Entry 7Z2H (electron microscopy, 3.58 A resolution); this record covers chains A and E of the 3 polymer chains in the assembly.

[Chain A]
Molecule: Reverse transcriptase/ribonuclease H
Organism: Human immunodeficiency virus type 1 BH10
Notes: EC 2.7.7.49, 2.7.7.7, 3.1.26.13, 3.1.13.2
Reference sequence: P03366 (POL_HV1B1); residues 1-554 here correspond to UniProt positions 600-1153 (UniProt number = residue number + 599)
Sequence (556 residues; each row starts with the number of its first residue; numbers below 1 keep their minus sign (Met-1 is residue -1)):
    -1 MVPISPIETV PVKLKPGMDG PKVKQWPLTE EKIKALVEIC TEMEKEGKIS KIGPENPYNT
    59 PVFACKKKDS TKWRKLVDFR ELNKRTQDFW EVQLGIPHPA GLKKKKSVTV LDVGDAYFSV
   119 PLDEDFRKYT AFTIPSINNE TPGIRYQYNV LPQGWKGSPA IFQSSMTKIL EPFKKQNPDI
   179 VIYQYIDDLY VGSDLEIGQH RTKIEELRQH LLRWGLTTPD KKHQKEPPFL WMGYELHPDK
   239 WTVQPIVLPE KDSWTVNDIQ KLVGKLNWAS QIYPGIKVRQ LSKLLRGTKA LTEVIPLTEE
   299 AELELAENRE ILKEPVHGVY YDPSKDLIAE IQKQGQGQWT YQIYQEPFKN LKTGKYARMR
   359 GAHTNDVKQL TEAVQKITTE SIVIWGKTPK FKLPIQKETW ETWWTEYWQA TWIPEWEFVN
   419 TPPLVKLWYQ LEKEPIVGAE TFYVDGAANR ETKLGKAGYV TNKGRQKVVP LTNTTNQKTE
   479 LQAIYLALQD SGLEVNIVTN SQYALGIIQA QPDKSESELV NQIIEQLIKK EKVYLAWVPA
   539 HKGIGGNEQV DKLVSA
Disordered / not traced: -1 to 2, 29-32, 65-72, 134-141, 287-288, 450-451, 553-554
Sequence notes: initiating methionine (-1); expression tag (0); conflict Cys63 (Ile662 in P03366), Ser280 (Cys879 in P03366), Asn498 (Asp1097 in P03366); engineered mutation Ile184 (Met783 in P03366)
Residues lining bound ligands: Doravirine (2KW; 3-chloro-5-({1-[(4-methyl-5-oxo-4,5-dihydro-1H-1,2,4-triazol-3-yl)methyl]-2-oxo-4-(trifluoromethyl)-1,2-dihydropyridin-3-yl}oxy)benzonitrile): Pro95, Leu100, Lys101, Lys103, Lys104, Val106, Val179, Tyr181, Tyr188, Val189, Gly190, Pro225, Phe227, Leu228, Trp229, Leu234, His235, Pro236, Tyr318
Curated features (UniProtKB/Swiss-Prot):
  - region: Phe227 to His235 (RT 'primer grip')
  - motif: Trp398 to Trp414 (Tryptophan repeat motif)
  - binding site (Mg(2+)): Asp110, Asp185, Asp186, Asp443, Glu478, Asp549
  - site: Trp401 (Essential for RT p66/p51 heterodimerization), Trp414 (Essential for RT p66/p51 heterodimerization), Phe440, Tyr441 (Cleavage)
Reported in the primary citation:
  - binding site for Doravirine: Tyr181

[Chain E]
Molecule: 38-nt DNA strand
Sequence (38 nucleotides; each row starts with the number of its first residue; numbers below 1 keep their minus sign (DT-4 is residue -4)):
    -4 TAATACCCCC CCTTCGGTGC TTTGCACCGA AGGGGGGG
Disordered / not traced: -4 to -3
Modified positions: OMC (o2'-methylycytidine-5'-monophosphate) at position 2; OMC (o2'-methylycytidine-5'-monophosphate) at position 4

[Interface between chain A and chain E]
Residue-residue contacts (56; chain A residue first):
  Phe61(A) - DA-2(E)  base contact
  Cys63(A) - DA-2(E)  hydrogen bond to the base
  Leu74(A) - DA-2(E)  base contact
  Leu74(A) - DT-1(E)  base contact
  Leu74(A) - DA0(E)  base contact
  Arg78(A) - DC1(E)  phosphate contact
  Asn81(A) - DC1(E)  hydrogen bond to the phosphate
  Leu92(A) - DC3(E)  phosphate contact
  Leu92(A) - OMC_4(E)  phosphate contact
  Gly93(A) - DC3(E)  hydrogen bond to the phosphate
  Gly93(A) - OMC_4(E)  sugar contact
  Ile94(A) - DC3(E)  base contact
  Ile94(A) - OMC_4(E)  base contact
  Ile94(A) - DG31(E)  base contact
  Tyr183(A) - DC3(E)  base contact
  Ile184(A) - DG33(E)  phosphate contact
  Asp185(A) - DG33(E)  phosphate contact
  Trp229(A) - DG32(E)  phosphate contact
  Met230(A) - DG31(E)  phosphate contact
  Met230(A) - DG32(E)  sugar contact
  Gly231(A) - DG31(E)  hydrogen bond to the phosphate
  Gly231(A) - DG32(E)  hydrogen bond to the phosphate
  Gln242(A) - DG32(E)  hydrogen bond to the phosphate
  Asn255(A) - DG28(E)  phosphate contact
  Asn255(A) - DG29(E)  phosphate contact
  Gln258(A) - DG28(E)  sugar contact
  Gln258(A) - DG29(E)  sugar contact
  Lys259(A) - DG29(E)  salt bridge to the phosphate
  Lys259(A) - DG30(E)  phosphate contact
  Gly262(A) - DG29(E)  sugar contact
  Gly262(A) - DG30(E)  sugar contact
  Lys263(A) - DG30(E)  phosphate contact
  Asn265(A) - DC6(E)  sugar contact
  Trp266(A) - DG31(E)  sugar contact
  Arg277(A) - DT8(E)  salt bridge to the phosphate
  Ser280(A) - DT8(E)  hydrogen bond to the phosphate
  Leu283(A) - DT9(E)  phosphate contact
  Arg284(A) - DT8(E)  salt bridge to the phosphate
  Arg284(A) - DT9(E)  salt bridge to the phosphate
  Lys353(A) - DC6(E)  hydrogen bond to the phosphate
  Lys353(A) - DC7(E)  salt bridge to the phosphate
  Ala355(A) - DC7(E)  phosphate contact
  Arg358(A) - DC23(E)  salt bridge to the phosphate
  Gly359(A) - DC22(E)  phosphate contact
  Ala360(A) - DC22(E)  hydrogen bond to the phosphate
  His361(A) - DA21(E)  phosphate contact
  Lys374(A) - DC6(E)  salt bridge to the phosphate
  Glu378(A) - DC5(E)  phosphate contact
  Arg448(A) - DT18(E)  hydrogen bond to the phosphate
  Arg448(A) - DG19(E)  salt bridge to the phosphate
  Thr473(A) - DG19(E)  hydrogen bond to the phosphate
  Gln475(A) - DG19(E)  hydrogen bond to the phosphate
  Gln475(A) - DC20(E)  phosphate contact
  Lys476(A) - DC20(E)  phosphate contact
  Tyr501(A) - DC20(E)  hydrogen bond to the phosphate
  Tyr501(A) - DA21(E)  hydrogen bond to the phosphate
Also at the interface, not in a pair above, chain A (46 interface residues in all): Gln91, Lys154, Thr286, Leu289, Arg356, Val381, Ile505
Also at the interface, not in a pair above, chain E (24 interface residues in all): OMC_2

[Overview]
46 residues of chain A face 24 of chain E across their interface; the contacts include 14 hydrogen bonds and 8
salt bridges. Polar contacts include Cys63(A)-DA-2(E), Asn81(A)-DC1(E) and Gly93(A)-DC3(E). Chain A binds
Doravirine. From UniProt: 6 Mg2+-binding residues on chain A. From the paper: a binding site for Doravirine at
Tyr181(A).
Chain A is Reverse transcriptase/ribonuclease H (Human immunodeficiency virus type 1 BH10) and chain E is a
38-nt DNA strand; the structure, Cryo-EM structure of NNRTI resistant M184I/E138K mutant HIV-1 reverse
transcriptase with a DNA aptamer in complex ..., was determined by electron microscopy together with 7Z24,
7Z29, 7Z2D, 7Z2E and 7Z2G from the same study.
